PDB entry 2G3M | X-ray diffraction, 2.55 A resolution | chains B and D of the 6 polymer chains in the assembly

Chain B (and D):
Molecule: Alpha-glucosidase
Organism: Sulfolobus solfataricus
Notes: EC 3.2.1.20; chain D of this document is another copy of the same molecule, construct and numbering; everything in this record applies to it too
Reference sequence: O59645 (AGLU_SULSO); residues 5-693 here = UniProt positions 5-693
Amino-acid sequence (693 residues; each row starts with the number of its first residue):
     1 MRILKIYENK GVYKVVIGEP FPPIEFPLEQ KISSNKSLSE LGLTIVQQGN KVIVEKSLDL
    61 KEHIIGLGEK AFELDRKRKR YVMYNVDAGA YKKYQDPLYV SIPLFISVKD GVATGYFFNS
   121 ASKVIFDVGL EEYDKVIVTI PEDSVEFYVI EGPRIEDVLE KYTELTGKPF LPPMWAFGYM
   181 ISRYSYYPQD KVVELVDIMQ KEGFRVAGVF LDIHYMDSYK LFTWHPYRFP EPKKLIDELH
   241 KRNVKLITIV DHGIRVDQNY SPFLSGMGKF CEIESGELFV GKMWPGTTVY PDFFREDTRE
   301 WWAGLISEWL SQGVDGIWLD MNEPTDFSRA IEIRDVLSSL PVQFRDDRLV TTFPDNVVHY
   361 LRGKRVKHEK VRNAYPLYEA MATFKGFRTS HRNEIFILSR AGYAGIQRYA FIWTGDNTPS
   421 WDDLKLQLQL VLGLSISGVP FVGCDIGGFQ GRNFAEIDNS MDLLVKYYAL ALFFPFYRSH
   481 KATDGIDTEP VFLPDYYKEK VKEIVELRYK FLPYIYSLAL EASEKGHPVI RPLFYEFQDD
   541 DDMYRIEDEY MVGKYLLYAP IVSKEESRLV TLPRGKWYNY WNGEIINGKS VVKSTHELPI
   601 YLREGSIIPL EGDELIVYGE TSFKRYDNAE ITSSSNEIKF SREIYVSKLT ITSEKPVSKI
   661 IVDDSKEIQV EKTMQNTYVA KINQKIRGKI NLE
Unresolved in the structure: 1-2
Sequence notes: cloning artifact (1-4)

How chain B and chain D interact:
Contacting residue pairs (46; chain B residue first):
  R255(B) - S275(D)  hydrogen bond (side chain-backbone)
  R255(B) - G276(D)
  R255(B) - E277(D)  salt bridge
  V256(B) - E277(D)
  V256(B) - L278(D)  hydrogen bond (backbone-backbone)
  D257(B) - G276(D)
  Q258(B) - M267(D)
  Q258(B) - G268(D)  hydrogen bond (side chain-backbone)
  Q258(B) - K269(D)  hydrogen bond (side chain-backbone)
  Q258(B) - F270(D)  hydrogen bond (side chain-backbone)
  Q258(B) - E272(D)  hydrogen bond
  Q258(B) - L278(D)
  F263(B) - M267(D)  hydrophobic
  L264(B) - M267(D)  hydrophobic
  M267(B) - Q258(D)
  M267(B) - F263(D)  hydrophobic
  M267(B) - L264(D)  hydrophobic
  M267(B) - M267(D)  hydrophobic
  G268(B) - Q258(D)  hydrogen bond (backbone-side chain)
  K269(B) - Q258(D)  hydrogen bond (backbone-side chain)
  F270(B) - Q258(D)  hydrogen bond (backbone-side chain)
  E272(B) - Q258(D)  hydrogen bond
  S275(B) - R255(D)  hydrogen bond (backbone-side chain)
  G276(B) - R255(D)
  G276(B) - D257(D)
  E277(B) - R255(D)  salt bridge
  E277(B) - V256(D)
  E277(B) - P285(D)
  E277(B) - G286(D)
  E277(B) - T287(D)  hydrogen bond (side chain-backbone)
  L278(B) - V256(D)  hydrogen bond (backbone-backbone)
  L278(B) - Q258(D)
  V280(B) - T287(D)
  P285(B) - E277(D)
  G286(B) - E277(D)
  T287(B) - E277(D)  hydrogen bond (backbone-side chain)
  T287(B) - V280(D)
  E332(B) - E332(D)
  E332(B) - D335(D)
  D335(B) - E332(D)
  V336(B) - E332(D)
  V336(B) - I333(D)  hydrophobic
  V336(B) - V336(D)  hydrophobic
  V336(B) - L337(D)  hydrophobic
  L337(B) - V336(D)  hydrophobic
  L337(B) - L337(D)  hydrophobic
Other interface residues (no listed pair), chain B (26 interface residues in all): N259, G266, I333
Other interface residues (no listed pair), chain D (26 interface residues in all): N259, G266

In short:
Chain B and chain D each contribute 26 residues to their interface; the contacts include 14 hydrogen bonds and
2 salt bridges. Polar pairs include R255(B)-E277(D), R255(B)-S275(D) and Q258(B)-G268(D).
Chain B and chain D are both Alpha-glucosidase (Sulfolobus solfataricus); the structure, Crystal structure of
the Sulfolobus solfataricus alpha-glucosidase MalA, was determined by X-ray diffraction (same publication as
2G3N).
